2E76 - chains F and H of the 8 polymer chains in the assembly; structure by X-ray diffraction, 3.41 A resolution.

== Chain F ==
Molecule: Cytochrome b6-f complex subunit 7
From: Mastigocladus laminosus
Reference sequence: P83796 (PETM_MASLA); residues 1-35 here = UniProt positions 1-35
Amino-acid sequence (35 residues; each row starts with the number of its first residue):
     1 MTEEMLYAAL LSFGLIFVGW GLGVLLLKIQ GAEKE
Not modelled in the structure: 33-35
Small-molecule neighbours:
  - beta-carotene (BCR): I16, F17, W20
  - dioleoyl-phosphatidylcholine (OPC; (7R,17E)-4-hydroxy-N,N,N,7-tetramethyl-7-[(8E)-octadec-8-enoyloxy]-10-oxo-3,5,9-trioxa-4-phosphaheptacos-17-en-1-aminium 4-oxide): E4, Y7, A8, L10, L11, S12, G14, V18

== Chain H ==
Molecule: Cytochrome b6-f complex subunit 8
From: Mastigocladus laminosus
Reference sequence: P83798 (PETN_MASLA); residue numbers follow UniProt; this construct covers 1-29
Amino-acid sequence (29 residues; numbered 1 to 29; the number before each row is that of its first residue):
     1 MEIDVLGWVA LLVVFTWSIA MVVWGRNGL
Small-molecule neighbours:
  - beta-carotene (BCR): F15, S18, I19
  - dioleoyl-phosphatidylcholine (OPC; (7R,17E)-4-hydroxy-N,N,N,7-tetramethyl-7-[(8E)-octadec-8-enoyloxy]-10-oxo-3,5,9-trioxa-4-phosphaheptacos-17-en-1-aminium 4-oxide): V5, W8, L11, L12, F15

== Chain F / chain H interface ==
Contacting residue pairs (17):
  L11(F) with L12(H), hydrophobic
  S12(F) with F15(H)
  L15(F) with T16(H)
  I16(F) with F15(H), hydrophobic; I19(H), hydrophobic
  G19(F) with T16(H); I19(H); A20(H), hydrogen bond (backbone-backbone)
  W20(F) with I19(H); L29(H)
  L22(F) with A20(H), hydrophobic
  G23(F) with A20(H)
  V24(F) with V23(H)
  L26(F) with W24(H), hydrophobic
  L27(F) with W24(H); N27(H)
  Q30(F) with W24(H), hydrogen bond
Interface residues without a listed pair, chain F (13 interface residues in all): V18
Interface residues without a listed pair, chain H (10 interface residues in all): G28

== Summary ==
Chain F and chain H form an interface of 13 and 10 residues respectively; the contacts include 2 hydrogen
bonds. Among the polar pairs are Q30(F)-W24(H) and G19(F)-A20(H). Dioleoyl-phosphatidylcholine and
beta-carotene are bound between chain F and chain H.
Here chain F is Cytochrome b6-f complex subunit 7 and chain H is Cytochrome b6-f complex subunit 8, both from
Mastigocladus laminosus. Entry 2E76 (Crystal Structure of the Cytochrome b6f Complex with
tridecyl-stigmatellin (TDS) from M.laminosus) was determined by X-ray diffraction, deposited together with
2E74 and 2E75.
